PDB entry 1DQ9 | X-ray diffraction, 2.80 A resolution | chains A and B of the 4 polymer chains in the assembly

[Chain A (and B)]
Molecule: Protein (hmg-CoA reductase)
Source organism: Homo sapiens
Notes: EC 1.1.1.34; fragment: catalytic portion; chain B of this document is another copy of the same molecule, construct and numbering; everything in this record applies to it too
Reference sequence: P04035 (HMDH_HUMAN); residue numbers follow UniProt; this construct covers 422-888
Chain sequence (467 residues; each row starts with the number of its first residue):
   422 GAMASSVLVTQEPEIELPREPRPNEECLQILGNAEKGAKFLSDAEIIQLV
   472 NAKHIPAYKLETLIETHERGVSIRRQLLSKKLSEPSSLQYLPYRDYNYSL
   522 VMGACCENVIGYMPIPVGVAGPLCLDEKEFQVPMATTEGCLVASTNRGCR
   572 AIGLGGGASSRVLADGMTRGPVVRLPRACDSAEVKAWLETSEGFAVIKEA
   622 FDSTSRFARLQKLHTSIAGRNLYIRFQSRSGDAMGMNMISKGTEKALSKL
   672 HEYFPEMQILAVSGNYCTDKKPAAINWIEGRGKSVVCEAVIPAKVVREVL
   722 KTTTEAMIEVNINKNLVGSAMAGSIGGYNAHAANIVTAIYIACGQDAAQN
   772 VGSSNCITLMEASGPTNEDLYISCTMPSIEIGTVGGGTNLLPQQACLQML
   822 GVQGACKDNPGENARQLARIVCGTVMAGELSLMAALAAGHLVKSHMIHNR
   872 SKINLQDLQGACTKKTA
Unresolved in the structure: 422-460, 866-888 (chain B: 422-459, 865-888)
Sequence notes: engineered mutation Ile485 (Met in P04035)
From the paper describing this entry:
  - catalytic residues: Glu559 (proposed by the authors, not directly observed)
  - post-translational modification sites: Ser872 (citing earlier work)
  - mutagenesis - M485I: unchanged catalytic activity

[How chain A and chain B interact]
Residue-residue contacts (210; chain A residue first):
  Leu499(A) with Gln552(B)
  Lys502(A) with Gln552(B)
  Leu503(A) with Met820(B)
  Ser508(A) with Ala816(B); Gln819(B); Met820(B)
  Tyr511(A) with Leu812(B), hydrophobic; Pro813(B)
  Leu512(A) with Ala816(B), hydrophobic
  Pro513(A) with Pro813(B)
  Tyr517(A) with Pro535(B), hydrogen bond (side chain-backbone)
  Val522(A) with Pro537(B), hydrophobic
  Ala525(A) with Gly560(B), hydrogen bond (backbone-backbone)
  Cys526(A) with Thr557(B); Thr558(B); Glu559(B), hydrogen bond (backbone-backbone); Gly560(B)
  Cys527(A) with Pro537(B), hydrophobic; Val538(B); Gly539(B), hydrogen bond (side chain-backbone); Thr557(B); Val563(B), hydrophobic
  Glu528(A) with Gly539(B); Gly560(B); Cys561(B), hydrogen bond (side chain-backbone); Leu562(B); Val563(B), hydrogen bond (side chain-backbone); Ala564(B), hydrogen bond (side chain-backbone)
  Asn529(A) with Val538(B); Gly539(B); Val540(B), hydrogen bond (backbone-backbone)
  Val530(A) with Val538(B)
  Ile531(A) with Val538(B), hydrogen bond (backbone-backbone); Val540(B), hydrophobic; Met820(B), hydrophobic
  Gly532(A) with Pro537(B); Val538(B), hydrogen bond (backbone-backbone)
  Tyr533(A) with Tyr533(B); Pro535(B), hydrophobic; Ile536(B); Val538(B)
  Met534(A) with Met534(B); Pro535(B); Ile536(B), hydrogen bond (backbone-backbone); Val538(B); Ile762(B); Ala763(B); Pro813(B), hydrophobic; Gln814(B)
  Pro535(A) with Tyr517(B), hydrophobic; Tyr533(B), hydrophobic; Met534(B); Pro813(B); Gln814(B), hydrogen bond (backbone-side chain)
  Ile536(A) with Tyr533(B); Met534(B), hydrogen bond (backbone-backbone); Ile536(B), hydrophobic; Ile762(B), hydrophobic
  Pro537(A) with Val522(B), hydrophobic; Cys527(B), hydrophobic; Gly532(B)
  Val538(A) with Val530(B); Ile531(B), hydrogen bond (backbone-backbone); Gly532(B), hydrogen bond (backbone-backbone); Tyr533(B); Met534(B)
  Gly539(A) with Cys527(B); Glu528(B); Asn529(B)
  Val540(A) with Asn529(B), hydrogen bond (backbone-backbone); Ile531(B), hydrophobic
  Gln552(A) with Leu499(B)
  Thr557(A) with Cys526(B); Cys527(B)
  Thr558(A) with Cys526(B); Gly808(B)
  Glu559(A) with Cys526(B), hydrogen bond (backbone-backbone); Lys691(B), salt bridge; Asp767(B)
  Gly560(A) with Ala525(B); Cys526(B); Glu528(B)
  Cys561(A) with Glu528(B), hydrogen bond (backbone-side chain)
  Leu562(A) with Glu528(B), hydrogen bond (backbone-side chain)
  Val563(A) with Cys527(B), hydrophobic; Glu528(B), hydrogen bond (backbone-side chain)
  Ala564(A) with Glu528(B), hydrogen bond (backbone-side chain)
  Asn567(A) with Asn529(B), hydrogen bond
  Val593(A) with Asn734(B)
  Arg595(A) with Glu730(B), salt bridge; Asn734(B)
  Ser637(A) with Met742(B)
  Ile638(A) with Met742(B)
  Ala639(A) with Val738(B), hydrophobic
  Asn642(A) with Asn734(B), hydrogen bond
  Tyr644(A) with Asn734(B), hydrogen bond (side chain-backbone); Val738(B); Gly739(B)
  Ser661(A) with Val863(B)
  Lys662(A) with Val863(B)
  Glu665(A) with Val863(B)
  Leu681(A) with Glu730(B); Val731(B); Asn734(B); Leu857(B)
  Val683(A) with Leu857(B), hydrophobic; Leu862(B), hydrophobic
  Ser684(A) with Lys735(B), hydrogen bond (backbone-side chain)
  Gly685(A) with Lys735(B); Gly739(B)
  Asn686(A) with Lys735(B), hydrogen bond; Asn736(B), hydrogen bond; Gly739(B); Ser740(B), hydrogen bond; Ala743(B); Asn750(B), hydrogen bond (side chain-backbone)
  Tyr687(A) with Met742(B)
  Thr689(A) with Ala743(B)
  Lys691(A) with Glu559(B), salt bridge; Ala754(B); Asn755(B), hydrogen bond
  Lys692(A) with Gly748(B); Asn750(B); Ala751(B), hydrogen bond (side chain-backbone)
  Pro693(A) with Ser745(B), hydrogen bond (backbone-side chain); Ile746(B); Gly748(B)
  Ala694(A) with Ala743(B); Gly744(B)
  Ala695(A) with Ala743(B), hydrogen bond (backbone-backbone); Gly744(B), hydrogen bond (backbone-backbone)
  Ile696(A) with Ala743(B), hydrogen bond (backbone-backbone)
  Glu730(A) with Arg595(B), salt bridge; Leu681(B)
  Val731(A) with Leu681(B)
  Asn734(A) with Val593(B); Arg595(B); Asn642(B), hydrogen bond; Tyr644(B), hydrogen bond (backbone-side chain); Leu681(B)
  Lys735(A) with Ser684(B), hydrogen bond (side chain-backbone); Gly685(B); Asn686(B), hydrogen bond
  Asn736(A) with Asn686(B), hydrogen bond
  Val738(A) with Ala639(B), hydrophobic; Tyr644(B)
  Gly739(A) with Tyr644(B); Gly685(B); Asn686(B)
  Ser740(A) with Asn686(B), hydrogen bond
  Met742(A) with Ser637(B); Ile638(B); Tyr644(B), hydrophobic; Tyr687(B)
  Ala743(A) with Asn686(B); Thr689(B); Ala694(B); Ala695(B), hydrogen bond (backbone-backbone); Ile696(B), hydrogen bond (backbone-backbone)
  Gly744(A) with Ala694(B); Ala695(B), hydrogen bond (backbone-backbone)
  Ser745(A) with Pro693(B), hydrogen bond (side chain-backbone)
  Ile746(A) with Pro693(B)
  Gly748(A) with Lys692(B); Pro693(B)
  Asn750(A) with Asn686(B), hydrogen bond (backbone-side chain); Lys692(B)
  Ala751(A) with Lys692(B), hydrogen bond (backbone-side chain)
  Ala754(A) with Lys691(B); Ala769(B)
  Asn755(A) with Lys691(B), hydrogen bond; Ala769(B)
  Thr758(A) with Ala768(B); Ala769(B)
  Ile762(A) with Met534(B); Ile536(B), hydrophobic; Ile762(B), hydrophobic
  Ala763(A) with Met534(B)
  Asp767(A) with Glu559(B)
  Ala768(A) with Thr758(B); Asn771(B)
  Ala769(A) with Ala754(B); Asn755(B); Thr758(B); Asn771(B), hydrogen bond (backbone-side chain)
  Asn771(A) with Ala768(B); Ala769(B); Asn771(B), hydrogen bond; Val772(B)
  Val772(A) with Asn771(B)
  Gly808(A) with Thr558(B)
  Leu812(A) with Tyr511(B), hydrophobic
  Pro813(A) with Tyr511(B); Pro513(B); Met534(B), hydrophobic; Pro535(B)
  Gln814(A) with Met534(B); Pro535(B), hydrogen bond (side chain-backbone)
  Ala816(A) with Ser508(B); Tyr511(B); Leu512(B)
  Gln819(A) with Ser508(B)
  Met820(A) with Leu503(B); Ser508(B); Leu509(B), hydrophobic
  Leu857(A) with Leu681(B); Val683(B), hydrophobic
  Val863(A) with Ser661(B); Lys662(B); Glu665(B)
Interface residues without a listed pair, chain A (106 interface residues in all): Tyr479, Ser507, Leu509, Ala556, Arg590, Ala682, Asp690, Gly747, Gln766, Asn776, Leu811, Cys817, Leu862
Interface residues without a listed pair, chain B (105 interface residues in all): Tyr479, Ser507, Ala556, Asn567, Ala682, Asp690, Gly747, Gln766, Ser775, Asn776, Leu811, Cys817

[In short]
The interface between chain A and chain B involves 106 residues on one side and 105 on the other; the contacts
include 51 hydrogen bonds and 4 salt bridges. Polar pairs include Glu559(A)-Lys691(B), Arg595(A)-Glu730(B) and
Tyr517(A)-Pro535(B). From the paper: the catalytic residue Glu559(A); M485I of chain A leaves catalytic
activity unchanged.
Both chains are Protein (hmg-CoA reductase) (Homo sapiens). Entry 1DQ9 (Complex of catalytic portion of human
hmg-CoA reductase with hmg-CoA) was determined by X-ray diffraction (same publication as 1DQ8 and 1DQA).
